7UN6 - chains B and C of the 3 polymer chains in the assembly; structure by electron microscopy, 3.30 A resolution.

[Chain B (and C)]
Protein: Nucleosome assembly protein 1-like 1
From: Homo sapiens
Notes: chain C of this document is another copy of the same molecule, construct and numbering; everything in this record applies to it too
UniProt: P55209 (NP1L1_HUMAN); residue numbers follow UniProt; this construct covers 2-391
Sequence (416 residues; row label = number of the first residue in the row; numbers below 1 keep their minus sign (Met-24 is residue -24)):
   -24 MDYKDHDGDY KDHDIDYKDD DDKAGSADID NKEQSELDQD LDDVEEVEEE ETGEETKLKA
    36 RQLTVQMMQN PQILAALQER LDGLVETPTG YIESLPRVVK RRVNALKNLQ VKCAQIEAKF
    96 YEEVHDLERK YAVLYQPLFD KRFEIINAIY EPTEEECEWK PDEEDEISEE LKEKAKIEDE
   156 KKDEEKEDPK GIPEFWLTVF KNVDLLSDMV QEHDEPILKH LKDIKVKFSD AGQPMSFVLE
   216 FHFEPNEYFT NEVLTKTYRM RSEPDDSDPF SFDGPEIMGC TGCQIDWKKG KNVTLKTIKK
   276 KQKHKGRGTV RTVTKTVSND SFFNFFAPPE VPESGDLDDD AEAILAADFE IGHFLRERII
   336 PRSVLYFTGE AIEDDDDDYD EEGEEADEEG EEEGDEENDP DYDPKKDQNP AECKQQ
Not modelled in the structure: -24 to 72, 127-163, 350-391 (chain C: -24 to 72, 127-165, 307-314, 350-391)
Construct notes: initiating methionine (-24); expression tag (-23 to 1)
UniProt features mapped onto this chain:
  - motif: Tyr125 to Ala150 (NAP1L motif), Ile273 to His279 (Nuclear localization signal)
  - modified residue: Ala2 (N-acetylalanine), Ser10 (Phosphoserine), Thr62 (Phosphothreonine), Thr64 (Phosphothreonine), Ser69 (Phosphoserine), Lys116 (N6-acetyllysine), Ser143 (Phosphoserine), Cys388 (Cysteine methyl ester)
  - lipidation: Cys388 (S-farnesyl cysteine)

[Interface between chain B and chain C]
Contacting residue pairs (66; chain B residue first):
  Arg77(B) with Glu126(C), salt bridge; Gly166(C); Ile167(C)
  Val78(B) with Ile167(C), hydrophobic; Thr343(C)
  Leu81(B) with Arg117(C); Ile120(C), hydrophobic; Ile167(C), hydrophobic; Val339(C), hydrophobic
  Lys82(B) with Leu340(C)
  Leu84(B) with Leu113(C); Lys116(C); Ile120(C), hydrophobic
  Gln85(B) with Pro336(C), hydrogen bond (side chain-backbone); Arg337(C); Val339(C); Leu340(C)
  Lys87(B) with Leu113(C)
  Cys88(B) with Tyr110(C), hydrophobic; Leu113(C); Phe114(C), hydrophobic
  Ile91(B) with Tyr106(C); Tyr110(C), hydrophobic; Leu113(C), hydrophobic
  Lys94(B) with Tyr106(C), hydrogen bond (backbone-side chain)
  Phe95(B) with Tyr106(C), hydrogen bond (backbone-side chain)
  Glu98(B) with Lys105(C), salt bridge; Tyr106(C), hydrogen bond
  Leu102(B) with Phe95(C); Glu98(C); Leu102(C), hydrophobic
  Glu103(B) with Phe95(C)
  Tyr106(B) with Ile91(C); Lys94(C), hydrogen bond (side chain-backbone); Phe95(C), hydrophobic; Glu98(C), hydrogen bond
  Tyr110(B) with Ile91(C), hydrophobic; Glu92(C)
  Leu113(B) with Leu84(C); Cys88(C), hydrophobic; Ile91(C), hydrophobic
  Lys116(B) with Leu84(C)
  Arg117(B) with Leu81(C); Leu84(C)
  Ile120(B) with Arg77(C); Leu81(C), hydrophobic
  Glu126(B) with Arg77(C), salt bridge
  Pro164(B) with Arg77(C), hydrogen bond (backbone-side chain)
  Gly166(B) with Val74(C); Arg77(C), hydrogen bond (backbone-side chain)
  Pro168(B) with Val74(C)
  Phe245(B) with Leu340(C), hydrophobic; Glu345(C)
  Asp248(B) with Arg337(C)
  Pro336(B) with Gln85(C), hydrogen bond (backbone-side chain)
  Arg337(B) with Gln85(C); Phe245(C), hydrogen bond (side chain-backbone); Asp248(C), salt bridge
  Val339(B) with Val78(C); Leu81(C), hydrophobic; Gln85(C)
  Leu340(B) with Gln85(C); Phe245(C), hydrophobic
  Phe342(B) with Val78(C), hydrophobic
  Thr343(B) with Val78(C)
  Glu345(B) with Phe245(C)
Other interface residues (no listed pair), chain B (42 interface residues in all): Val74, Glu92, Val99, Phe114, Ile121, Lys165, Ile167, Asp243, Ser338
Other interface residues (no listed pair), chain C (38 interface residues in all): Val73, Lys82, Lys87, Pro168, Phe170, Phe342

[Summary]
Chain B and chain C form an interface of 42 and 38 residues respectively; the contacts include 10 hydrogen
bonds and 4 salt bridges. Among the polar pairs are Arg77(B)-Glu126(C), Glu98(B)-Lys105(C) and
Arg337(B)-Asp248(C).
Chain B and chain C are both Nucleosome assembly protein 1-like 1 (Homo sapiens); the structure, Complex of
UBE2O with NAP1L1, was determined by electron microscopy.
